4C7J - chains A and B; structure by X-ray diffraction, 2.16 A resolution.

== Chain A (and B) ==
Protein: Corticosteroid 11-beta-dehydrogenase isozyme 1
Source organism: Homo sapiens
Notes: EC 1.1.1.146; chain B of this document is another copy of the same molecule, construct and numbering; everything in this record applies to it too
Reference sequence: P28845 (DHI1_HUMAN); numbering as in UniProt (aligned over 24-292)
Sequence (269 residues; each row starts with the number of its first residue):
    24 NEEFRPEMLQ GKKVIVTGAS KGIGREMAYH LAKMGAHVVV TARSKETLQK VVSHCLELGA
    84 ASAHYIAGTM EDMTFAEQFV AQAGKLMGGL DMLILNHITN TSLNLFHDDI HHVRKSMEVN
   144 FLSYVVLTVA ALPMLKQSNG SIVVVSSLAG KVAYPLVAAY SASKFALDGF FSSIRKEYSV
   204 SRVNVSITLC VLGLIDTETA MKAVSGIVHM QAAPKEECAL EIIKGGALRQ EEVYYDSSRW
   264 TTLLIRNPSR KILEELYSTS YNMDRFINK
Disordered / not traced: 24-25, 286-292 (chain B: 24-25, 292)
Sequence notes: engineered mutation L179 (Met in P28845), R262 (Leu in P28845), S272 (Cys in P28845), E278 (Phe in P28845)
Small-molecule neighbours:
  - 4YQ (4-cyclopropyl-2-(2-hydroxyethyloxy)-N-[(1S,3R)-5-oxidanyl-2-adamantyl]-1,3-thiazole-5-carboxamide): I121, T124, L126, S170, L171, Y177, V180, Y183, L215, G216, L217, T222, A223, A226, V227, V231, M233, D259
  - NADP (NAP; NADP nicotinamide-adenine-dinucleotide phosphate): G41, A42, S43, K44, G45, I46, G47, A65, R66, S67, G91, T92, M93, E94, N119, H120, I121, T122, N123, V142, Y147, V168, S169, S170, Y183, K187, L215, G216, L217, I218, T220, T222, A223
Swiss-Prot annotation at these positions:
  - active site: Y183 (Proton acceptor)
  - binding site (NADP(+)): T92, M93, N119 to I121, Y183 to K187, I218 to T222
  - binding site (substrate): S170
  - glycosylation (N-linked (GlcNAc...) asparagine): N123, N162, N207
  - natural variant: V148 (V148E: In a breast cancer sample)
  - mutagenesis: E25 to E26 (Inverted topology. Reduced Vmax; No effect on topology. Reduced Vmax; Reduced Vmax), E25 (E25K/Q: No effect on activity), E26 (E26K: No effect on activity), K35 to K36 (Complete loss of activity)

== How chain A and chain B interact ==
Contacting residue pairs (131):
  M96(A) with R137(B)
  L126(A) with R288(B); F289(B)
  N127(A) with E200(B); R288(B), hydrogen bond; F289(B)
  L128(A) with E200(B); V203(B), hydrophobic
  F129(A) with V148(B), hydrophobic; V152(B), hydrophobic; F193(B), hydrophobic; I197(B), hydrophobic; E200(B), hydrogen bond (backbone-side chain)
  D131(A) with V152(B)
  I133(A) with V148(B), hydrophobic; V149(B), hydrophobic; V152(B), hydrophobic
  V136(A) with F144(B), hydrophobic; L145(B), hydrophobic
  R137(A) with M96(B); E141(B), salt bridge; L145(B)
  M140(A) with M140(B), hydrophobic; F144(B), hydrophobic
  E141(A) with R137(B), salt bridge
  F144(A) with V136(B), hydrophobic; M140(B), hydrophobic; A185(B), hydrophobic
  L145(A) with R137(B)
  V148(A) with F129(B), hydrophobic; I133(B), hydrophobic
  V149(A) with I133(B), hydrophobic
  V152(A) with F129(B), hydrophobic; D131(B); I133(B), hydrophobic
  K174(A) with R273(B)
  V175(A) with R273(B); E277(B)
  A176(A) with S195(B); S196(B); K199(B); E277(B), hydrogen bond (backbone-side chain)
  Y177(A) with S196(B), hydrogen bond (backbone-side chain); Y280(B); Y284(B)
  P178(A) with S196(B); K199(B); E200(B); Y284(B), hydrogen bond (backbone-side chain)
  L179(A) with E200(B), hydrogen bond (backbone-side chain); Y284(B), hydrophobic; F289(B), hydrophobic
  V180(A) with S196(B); E200(B)
  A181(A) with F193(B); S196(B), hydrogen bond (backbone-side chain); I197(B), hydrophobic
  S184(A) with G192(B)
  A185(A) with F144(B), hydrophobic; A189(B); F193(B), hydrophobic
  F188(A) with F188(B); D191(B); G192(B); R273(B)
  A189(A) with A185(B)
  D191(A) with F188(B)
  G192(A) with S184(B), hydrogen bond (backbone-side chain); F188(B)
  F193(A) with F129(B), hydrophobic; A181(B), hydrophobic; A185(B), hydrophobic
  S195(A) with A176(B)
  S196(A) with Y177(B), hydrogen bond (side chain-backbone); V180(B); A181(B), hydrogen bond (side chain-backbone)
  I197(A) with F129(B), hydrophobic; A181(B), hydrophobic
  K199(A) with A176(B); P178(B)
  E200(A) with L128(B); F129(B), hydrogen bond (side chain-backbone); P178(B); L179(B), hydrogen bond (side chain-backbone); V180(B)
  G229(A) with N285(B), hydrogen bond (backbone-side chain)
  I230(A) with S283(B); Y284(B); N285(B), hydrogen bond (backbone-backbone); R288(B); F289(B), hydrophobic
  V231(A) with S283(B); Y284(B), hydrophobic
  H232(A) with S283(B), hydrogen bond (backbone-backbone); N285(B), hydrogen bond
  M233(A) with Y280(B), hydrophobic; S283(B); Y284(B), hydrophobic
  D259(A) with Y280(B)
  T264(A) with L276(B); Y280(B)
  L267(A) with S272(B), hydrogen bond (backbone-side chain); I275(B), hydrophobic; L276(B)
  R269(A) with S272(B)
  N270(A) with N270(B)
  S272(A) with L267(B)
  R273(A) with K174(B); V175(B); F188(B)
  I275(A) with L267(B), hydrophobic
  L276(A) with V175(B), hydrophobic; T264(B); L267(B); I268(B), hydrophobic
  E277(A) with V175(B); A176(B), hydrogen bond (side chain-backbone)
  Y280(A) with Y177(B); M233(B), hydrophobic; D259(B); T264(B)
  S283(A) with V231(B); H232(B), hydrogen bond (backbone-backbone); M233(B)
  Y284(A) with Y177(B); P178(B); L179(B), hydrophobic; I230(B); V231(B), hydrophobic; M233(B)
  N285(A) with I230(B), hydrogen bond (backbone-backbone)
Also at the interface, not in a pair above, chain A (61 interface residues in all): H130, L171, A182, V203, I268, L279
Also at the interface, not in a pair above, chain B (64 interface residues in all): N127, H130, L171, A182, S204, G229, S261, R269, L279

== Summary ==
61 residues of chain A face 64 of chain B across their interface; the contacts include 20 hydrogen bonds and 2
salt bridges. Polar pairs include R137(A)-E141(B), N127(A)-R288(B) and F129(A)-E200(B). Bound to chain A: NADP
and compound 4YQ.
Chain A and chain B are both Corticosteroid 11-beta-dehydrogenase isozyme 1 (Homo sapiens); the structure,
11b-Hydroxysteroid Dehydrogenase Type I in complex with inhibitor, was determined by X-ray diffraction,
deposited together with 4C7K.
